5ZFV - chains C and F of the 6 polymer chains in the assembly; structure by electron microscopy, 7.10 A resolution (low resolution: residue-level contacts below are approximate; hydrogen-bond / salt-bridge calls are withheld).

Chain C:
Name: Biopolymer transport protein ExbB
Source organism: Escherichia coli (strain K12)
UniProtKB: P0ABU7 (EXBB_ECOLI); residue numbers follow UniProt; this construct covers 1-244
Amino-acid sequence (244 residues; numbered 1 to 244; the number before each row is that of its first residue):
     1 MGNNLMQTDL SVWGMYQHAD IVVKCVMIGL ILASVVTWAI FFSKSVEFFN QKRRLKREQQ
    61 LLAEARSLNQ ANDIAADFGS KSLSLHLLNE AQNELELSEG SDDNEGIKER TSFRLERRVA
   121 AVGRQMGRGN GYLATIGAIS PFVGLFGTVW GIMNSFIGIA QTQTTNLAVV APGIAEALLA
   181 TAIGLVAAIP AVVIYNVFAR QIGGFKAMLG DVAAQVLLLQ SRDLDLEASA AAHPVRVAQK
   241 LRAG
Not modelled in the structure: 1-9, 234-244

Chain F:
Name: 22-mer peptide from Biopolymer transport protein ExbD
Source organism: Escherichia coli (strain K12)
UniProtKB: P0ABV2 (EXBD_ECOLI); residues 19-40 here = UniProt positions 19-40
Amino-acid sequence (22 residues; numbered 19 to 40; the number before each row is that of its first residue):
    19 NVTPFIDVML VLLIIFMVAA PL

How chain C and chain F interact:
Contacting residue pairs - 5 pairs, chain C then chain F:
  T165(C) with A38(F); P39(F)
  N166(C) with P39(F)
  V170(C) with M35(F)
  I174(C) with M35(F)
Interface residues without a listed pair, chain C (7 interface residues in all): F142, L145, L167
Interface residues without a listed pair, chain F (5 interface residues in all): T21, I24

Summary:
The interface between chain C and chain F involves 7 residues on one side and 5 on the other.
Here chain C is Biopolymer transport protein ExbB and chain F is a 22-mer peptide from Biopolymer transport
protein ExbD, both from Escherichia coli (strain K12). Entry 5ZFV (Structure of the ExbB/ExbD pentameric
complex (ExbB5ExbD1TM)) was determined by electron microscopy, deposited together with 5ZFP and 5ZFU.
